Entry 7Q59 (electron microscopy, 4.36 A resolution (low resolution: residue-level contacts below are approximate; hydrogen-bond / salt-bridge calls are withheld)); this record covers chains C and f of the 12 polymer chains in the assembly.

# Chain C
Protein: DNA-directed RNA polymerase subunit beta
From: Mycobacterium tuberculosis H37Rv
Notes: EC 2.7.7.6; engineered mutation(s): L2E3G4C5 -> V
Reference sequence: P9WGY9 (RPOB_MYCTU); numbering as in UniProt (aligned over 6-1178)
Chain sequence (1174 residues; each row starts with the number of its first residue):
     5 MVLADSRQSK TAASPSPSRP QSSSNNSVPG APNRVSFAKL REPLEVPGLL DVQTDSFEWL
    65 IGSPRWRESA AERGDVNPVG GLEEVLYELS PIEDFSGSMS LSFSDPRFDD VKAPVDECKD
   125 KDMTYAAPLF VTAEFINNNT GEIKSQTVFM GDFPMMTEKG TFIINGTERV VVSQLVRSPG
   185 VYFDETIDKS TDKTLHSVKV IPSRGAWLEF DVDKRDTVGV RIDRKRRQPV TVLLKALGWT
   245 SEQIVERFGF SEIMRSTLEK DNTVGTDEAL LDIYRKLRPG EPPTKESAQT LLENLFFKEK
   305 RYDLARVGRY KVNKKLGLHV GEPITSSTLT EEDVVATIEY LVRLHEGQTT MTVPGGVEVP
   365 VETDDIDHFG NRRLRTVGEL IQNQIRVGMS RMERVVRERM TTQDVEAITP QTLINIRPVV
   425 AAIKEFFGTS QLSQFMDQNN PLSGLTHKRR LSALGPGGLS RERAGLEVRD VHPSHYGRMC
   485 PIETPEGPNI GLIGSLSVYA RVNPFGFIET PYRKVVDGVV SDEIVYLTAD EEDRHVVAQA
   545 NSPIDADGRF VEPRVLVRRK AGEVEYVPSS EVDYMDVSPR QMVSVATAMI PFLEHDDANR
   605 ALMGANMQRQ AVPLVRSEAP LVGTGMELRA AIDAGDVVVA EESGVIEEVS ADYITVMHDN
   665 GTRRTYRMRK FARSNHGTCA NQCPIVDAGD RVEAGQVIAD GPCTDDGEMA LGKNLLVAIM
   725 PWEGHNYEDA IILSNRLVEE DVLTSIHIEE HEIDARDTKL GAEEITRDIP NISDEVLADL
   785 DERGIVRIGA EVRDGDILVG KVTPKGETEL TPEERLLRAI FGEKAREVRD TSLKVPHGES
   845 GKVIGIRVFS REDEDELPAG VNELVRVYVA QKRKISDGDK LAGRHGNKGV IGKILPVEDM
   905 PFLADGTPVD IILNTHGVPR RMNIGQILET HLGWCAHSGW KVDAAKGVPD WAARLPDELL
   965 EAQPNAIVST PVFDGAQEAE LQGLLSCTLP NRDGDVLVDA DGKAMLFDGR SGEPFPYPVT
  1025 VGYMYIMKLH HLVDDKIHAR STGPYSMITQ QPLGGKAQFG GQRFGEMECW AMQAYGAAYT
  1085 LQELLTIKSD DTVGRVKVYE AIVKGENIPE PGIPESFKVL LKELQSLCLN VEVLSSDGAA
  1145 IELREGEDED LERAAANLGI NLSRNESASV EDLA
Disordered / not traced: 5-28, 1141-1178
Differences from the reference sequence: initiating methionine (5); conflict Val6 (Ile in P9WGY9)
Curated features (UniProtKB/Swiss-Prot):
  - natural variant: Val423 (V423A: In strain: vr1), Leu436 (L436P: In strain: vr2), Ser437 (S437T: In strain: vr3), Gln438 to Asp441 (sequence variant, change not given here; In strain: RJ49), Gln438 (Q438L: In strain: vr4), Phe439 (F439V: In strain: RJ37), Met440 to Asn443 (deletion: In strain: RJ55), Asp441 (D441V: In strain: vr3), Leu449 to Lys452 (sequence variant, change not given here; In strain: RJ48), His451 (H451D: In strain: vr5; H451L: In strain: SP28; H451N: In strain: vr6; H451P: In strain: vr8; H451Q: In strain: vr1; H451R: In strain: vr7), Ser456 (S456L: In strain: vr11 and RJ37; S456Q: In strain: vr9; S456W: In strain: vr10), Leu458 (L458P: In strain: vr12 and SP22)
  - mutagenesis: Glu138 (E138R: Weakens interaction with TRCF and CarD), Ile147 (I147A: Weakens interaction with TRCF and CarD), Lys148 (K148A: Does not affect association with TRCF, but weakens interaction with CarD), Ser149 (S149A: Does not affect association with TRCF, but weakens interaction with CarD)

# Chain f
Protein: RNA polymerase sigma factor SigB
From: Mycobacterium tuberculosis H37Rv
Reference sequence: P9WGI5 (SIGB_MYCTU); residues 1-323 here = UniProt positions 1-323
Chain sequence (343 residues; numbered -19 to 323; the number before each row is that of its first residue; numbers below 1 keep their minus sign (Met-19 is residue -19)):
   -19 MGSSHHHHHH SSGLVPRGSH MADAPTRATT SRVDSDLDAQ SPAADLVRVY LNGIGKTALL
    41 NAAGEVELAK RIEAGLYAEH LLETRKRLGE NRKRDLAAVV RDGEAARRHL LEANLRLVVS
   101 LAKRYTGRGM PLLDLIQEGN LGLIRAMEKF DYTKGFKFST YATWWIRQAI TRGMADQSRT
   161 IRLPVHLVEQ VNKLARIKRE MHQHLGREAT DEELAAESGI PIDKINDLLE HSRDPVSLDM
   221 PVGSEEEAPL GDFIEDAEAM SAENAVIAEL LHTDIRSVLA TLDEREHQVI RLRFGLDDGQ
   281 PRTLDQIGKL FGLSRERVRQ IERDVMSKLR HGERADRLRS YAS
Disordered / not traced: -19 to 16, 159-323
Differences from the reference sequence: initiating methionine (-19); expression tag (-18 to 0)
Curated features (UniProtKB/Swiss-Prot):
  - DNA-binding region: Leu284 to Arg303 (H-T-H motif)
  - region: Asp25 to Glu59 (Sigma-70 factor domain-1)
  - motif: Asp114 to Gln117 (Polymerase core binding)
From the paper describing this entry:
  - mutagenesis - Y57A: abolished catalytic activity on transcription initiation
  - mutagenesis - H60A: unchanged catalytic activity on transcription initiation
  - mutagenesis - Y57A: abolished catalytic activity on RbpA
  - mutagenesis - Y57A: abolished catalytic activity on sigAPext-10 promoter

# Interface between chain C and chain f
Pairs across the interface (15; chain C residue first):
  Leu814(C) - Arg152(f)
  Glu817(C) - Thr151(f)
  Glu817(C) - Arg152(f)
  Glu817(C) - Ala155(f)
  Leu821(C) - Tyr105(f)
  Leu821(C) - Arg147(f)
  Leu821(C) - Gln148(f)
  Leu821(C) - Thr151(f)
  Arg822(C) - Trp144(f)
  Ile824(C) - Tyr105(f)
  Phe825(C) - Tyr105(f)
  Phe825(C) - Arg147(f)
  Ala829(C) - Trp144(f)
  Arg830(C) - Phe136(f)
  Glu831(C) - Phe136(f)
Also at the interface, not in a pair above, chain C (11 interface residues in all): Thr812, Glu813

# Summary
11 residues of chain C face 8 of chain f across their interface. Curated annotation (UniProt) lists 4
mutagenesis sites on chain C. The paper reports that Y57A of chain f abolishes catalytic activity on
transcription initiation; Y57A of chain f abolishes catalytic activity on RbpA.
Chain C is DNA-directed RNA polymerase subunit beta and chain f is RNA polymerase sigma factor SigB, both from
Mycobacterium tuberculosis H37Rv; the structure, Cryo-EM structure of Mycobacterium tuberculosis RNA
polymerase holoenzyme dimer comprising sigma factor SigB, was determined by electron microscopy (same
publication as 7Z8Q, 7ZF2, 7Q4U and 7PP4).
